5TWS - chains A and T of the 4 polymer chains in the assembly; structure by X-ray diffraction, 1.85 A resolution.

# Chain A
Name: human DNA Polymerase Mu
Organism: Homo sapiens
Reference sequence: Q9NP87 (DPOLM_HUMAN); numbering as in UniProt; present here: 134-397, 410-494
Chain sequence (354 residues; numbered 129 to 494; 12 numbers in that range are skipped by the numbering (no residue carries them; nothing is unmodelled there); the number before each row is that of its first residue):
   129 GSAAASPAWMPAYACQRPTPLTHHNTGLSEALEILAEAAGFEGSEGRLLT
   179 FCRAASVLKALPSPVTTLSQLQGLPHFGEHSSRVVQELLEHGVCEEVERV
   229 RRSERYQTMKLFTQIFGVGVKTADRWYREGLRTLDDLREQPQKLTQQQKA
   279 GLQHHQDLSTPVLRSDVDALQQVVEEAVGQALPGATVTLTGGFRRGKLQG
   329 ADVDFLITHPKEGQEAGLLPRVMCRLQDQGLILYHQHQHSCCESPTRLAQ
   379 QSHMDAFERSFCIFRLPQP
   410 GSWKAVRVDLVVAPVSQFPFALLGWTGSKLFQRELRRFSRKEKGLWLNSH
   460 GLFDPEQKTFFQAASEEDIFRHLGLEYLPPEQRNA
Unresolved in the structure: 129-137, 365-384
Construct notes: expression tag (129-133); engineered mutation Ala329 (His in Q9NP87); linker (410)
Curated features (UniProtKB/Swiss-Prot):
  - region: Arg323 to Gly328, Asp330 to Asp332 (Involved in ssDNA binding)
  - binding site (Mg(2+)): Asp330, Asp332, Asp418
  - site: Gly433 (Responsible for the low discrimination between dNTP and rNTP)
Metal / ion sites: Na+ site 1: Thr241, Ile243, Val246 (shared with 1 residue of chain P); Mg2+: Asp330, Asp332 (together with glycolic acid) (shared with 1 residue of chain P); Na+ site 2: Asp330, Asp332, Asp418 (shared with 2 residues of chain P)
Ligand contacts: glycolic acid (GOA): Gly319, Gly320, Arg323, Asp330, Asp332
What the authors report for this chain:
  - mutagenesis - G433A (Kd 29 uM): unchanged binding to UTP
  - mutagenesis - G433A, G433S: unchanged catalytic activity
  - mutagenesis - W434A (23-fold), W434H (8.8-fold): decreased catalytic activity
  - mutagenesis - W434A (Kd 79.1 uM), W434H (Kd 61.1 uM): decreased binding to UTP

# Chain T
Molecule: 9-nt DNA strand
Sequence (9 nucleotides; each row starts with the number of its first residue):
     1 CGGCATACG

# How chain A and chain T interact
Contacting residue pairs (24; chain A residue first):
  Gly174(A) with DC4(T), base contact
  Leu177(A) with DC4(T), phosphate contact; DA5(T), phosphate contact
  Gln364(A) with DG9(T), phosphate contact
  Phe385(A) with DG9(T), phosphate contact
  Glu386(A) with DC8(T), sugar contact; DG9(T), hydrogen bond to the phosphate
  Arg387(A) with DA7(T), hydrogen bond to the base; DC8(T), hydrogen bond to the sugar; DG9(T), hydrogen bond to the phosphate
  Phe389(A) with DG9(T), sugar contact
  Lys438(A) with DA5(T), base contact
  Arg442(A) with DA5(T), salt bridge to the phosphate
  Arg445(A) with DA5(T), hydrogen bond to the base; DT6(T), hydrogen bond to the base
  Arg446(A) with DA5(T), sugar contact
  Arg449(A) with DT6(T), salt bridge to the phosphate
  Lys450(A) with DG3(T), hydrogen bond to the phosphate; DC4(T), salt bridge to the phosphate
  Leu456(A) with DT6(T), sugar contact
  Asn457(A) with DT6(T), phosphate contact; DA7(T), hydrogen bond to the phosphate
  His459(A) with DA7(T), hydrogen bond to the phosphate; DC8(T), salt bridge to the phosphate
Interface residues without a listed pair, chain A (17 interface residues in all): Arg181

# Summary
17 residues of chain A face 7 of chain T across their interface; the contacts include 9 hydrogen bonds and 4
salt bridges. Polar pairs include Arg387(A)-DA7(T), Arg445(A)-DA5(T) and Arg445(A)-DT6(T). From the paper:
W434A and W434H of chain A reduce catalytic activity; W434A and W434H of chain A reduce binding to UTP.
Chain A is human DNA Polymerase Mu (Homo sapiens) and chain T is a 9-nt DNA strand; the structure,
Post-catalytic complex of human Polymerase Mu (H329A) with newly incorporated UTP, was determined by X-ray
diffraction (same publication as 5TWP, 5TWQ, 5TWR, 5VZ7, 5VZ8, 5VZ9 and 9 further entries).
